PDB entry 6URO | electron microscopy, 3.60 A resolution | chains A and B of the 6 polymer chains in the assembly

# Chain A
Protein: Cleavage and polyadenylation specificity factor subunit 1
Source organism: Homo sapiens
UniProt: Q10570 (CPSF1_HUMAN); residue numbers follow UniProt; this construct covers 1-1443
Amino-acid sequence (1443 residues; each row starts with the number of its first residue):
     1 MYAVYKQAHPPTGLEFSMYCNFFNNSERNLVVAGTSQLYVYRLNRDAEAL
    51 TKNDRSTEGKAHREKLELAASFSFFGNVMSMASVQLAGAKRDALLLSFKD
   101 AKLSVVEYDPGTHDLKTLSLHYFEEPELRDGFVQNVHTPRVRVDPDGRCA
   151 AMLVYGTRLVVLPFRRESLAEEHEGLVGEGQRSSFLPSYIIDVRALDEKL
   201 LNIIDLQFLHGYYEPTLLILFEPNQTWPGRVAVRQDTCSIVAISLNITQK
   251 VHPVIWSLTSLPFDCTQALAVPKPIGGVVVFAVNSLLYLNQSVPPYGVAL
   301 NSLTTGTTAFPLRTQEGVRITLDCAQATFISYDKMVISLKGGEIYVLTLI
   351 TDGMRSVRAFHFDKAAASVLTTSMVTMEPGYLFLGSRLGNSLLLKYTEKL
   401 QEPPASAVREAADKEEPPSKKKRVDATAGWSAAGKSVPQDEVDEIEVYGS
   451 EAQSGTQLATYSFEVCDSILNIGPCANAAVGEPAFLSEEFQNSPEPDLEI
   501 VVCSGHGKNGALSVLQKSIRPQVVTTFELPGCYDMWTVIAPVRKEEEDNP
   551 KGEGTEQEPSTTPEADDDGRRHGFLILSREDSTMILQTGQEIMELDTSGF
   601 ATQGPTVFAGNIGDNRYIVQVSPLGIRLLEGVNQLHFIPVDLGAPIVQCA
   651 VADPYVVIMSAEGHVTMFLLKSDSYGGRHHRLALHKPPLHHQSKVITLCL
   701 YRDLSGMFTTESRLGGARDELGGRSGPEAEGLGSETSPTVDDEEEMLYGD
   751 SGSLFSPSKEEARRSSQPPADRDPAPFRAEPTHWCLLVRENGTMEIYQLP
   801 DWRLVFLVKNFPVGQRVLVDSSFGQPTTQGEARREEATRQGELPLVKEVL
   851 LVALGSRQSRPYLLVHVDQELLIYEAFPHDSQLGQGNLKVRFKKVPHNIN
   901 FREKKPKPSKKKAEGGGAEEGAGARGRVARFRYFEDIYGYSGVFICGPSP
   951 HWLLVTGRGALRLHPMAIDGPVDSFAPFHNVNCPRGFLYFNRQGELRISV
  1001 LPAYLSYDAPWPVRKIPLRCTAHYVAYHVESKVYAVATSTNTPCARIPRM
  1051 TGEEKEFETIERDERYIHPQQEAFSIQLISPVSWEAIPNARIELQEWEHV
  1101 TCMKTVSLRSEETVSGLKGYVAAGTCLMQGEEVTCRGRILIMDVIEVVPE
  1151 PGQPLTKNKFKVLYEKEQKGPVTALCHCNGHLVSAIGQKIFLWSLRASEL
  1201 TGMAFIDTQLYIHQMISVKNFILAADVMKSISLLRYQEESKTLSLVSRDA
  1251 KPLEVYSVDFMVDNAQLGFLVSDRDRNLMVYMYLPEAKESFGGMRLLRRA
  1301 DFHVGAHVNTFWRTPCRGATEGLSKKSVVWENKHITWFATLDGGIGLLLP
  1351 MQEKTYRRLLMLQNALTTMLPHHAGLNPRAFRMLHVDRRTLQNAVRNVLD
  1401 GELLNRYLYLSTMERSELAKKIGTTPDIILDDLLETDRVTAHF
Disordered / not traced: 50-62, 166-182, 401-457, 542-568, 674-678, 712-779, 823-841, 904-925, 1318-1327, 1387-1392
Curated features (UniProtKB/Swiss-Prot):
  - motif: Lys893 to Pro908 (Nuclear localization signal)
  - modified residue (Phosphoserine): Ser756, Ser766
  - natural variant: Tyr5 to Phe1443 (deletion: In MYP27), Gln620 to Phe1443 (deletion: In MYP27), Asp1275 (D1275Y: In MYP27; uncertain significance)

# Chain B
Protein: pre-mRNA 3' end processing protein WDR33
Source organism: Homo sapiens
UniProt: Q9C0J8 (WDR33_HUMAN); residues 1-572 here = UniProt positions 1-572
Amino-acid sequence (587 residues; numbered -14 to 572; the number before each row is that of its first residue; numbers below 1 keep their minus sign (Met-14 is residue -14)):
   -14 MGSSHHHHHHSSGLVMATEIGSPPRFFHMPRFQHQAPRQLFYKRPDFAQQ
    36 QAMQQLTFDGKRMRKAVNRKTIDYNPSVIKYLENRIWQRDQRDMRAIQPD
    86 AGYYNDLVPPIGMLNNPMNAVTTKFVRTSTNKVKCPVFVVRWTPEGRRLV
   136 TGASSGEFTLWNGLTFNFETILQAHDSPVRAMTWSHNDMWMLTADHGGYV
   186 KYWQSNMNNVKMFQAHKEAIREASFSPTDNKFATCSDDGTVRIWDFLRCH
   236 EERILRGHGADVKCVDWHPTKGLVVSGSKDSQQPIKFWDPKTGQSLATLH
   286 AHKNTVMEVKLNLNGNWLLTASRDHLCKLFDIRNLKEELQVFRGHKKEAT
   336 AVAWHPVHEGLFASGGSDGSLLFWHVGVEKEVGGMEMAHEGMIWSLAWHP
   386 LGHILCSGSNDHTSKFWTRNRPGDKMRDRYNLNLLPGMSEDGVEYDDLEP
   436 NSLAVIPGMGIPEQLKLAMEQEQMGKDESNEIEMTIPGLDWGMEEVMQKD
   486 QKKVPQKKVPYAKPIPAQFQQAWMQNKVPIPAPNEVLNDRKEDIKLEEKK
   536 KTQAEIEQEMATLQYTNPQLLEQLKIERLAQKQVEQI
Disordered / not traced: -14 to 41, 420-572
Sequence notes: expression tag (-14 to 0)
Curated features (UniProtKB/Swiss-Prot):
  - modified residue: Ala2 (N-acetylalanine), Ser7 (Phosphoserine), Lys46 (N6-acetyllysine)
  - cross-link (Glycyl lysine isopeptide (Lys-Gly)): Lys526 (interchain with G-Cter in SUMO2), Lys530 (interchain with G-Cter in SUMO2), Lys560 (interchain with G-Cter in SUMO2)

# Chain A / chain B interface
Pairs across the interface (147; chain A residue first):
  Glu15(A) with Arg74(B)
  Phe16(A) with Arg77(B)
  Asp130(A) with Trp302(B)
  Gly131(A) with Asn299(B), hydrogen bond (backbone-side chain); Asn301(B), hydrogen bond (backbone-side chain); Trp302(B)
  Phe132(A) with Trp302(B), hydrophobic; Glu344(B); Val361(B)
  Val133(A) with Asn299(B); Asn301(B); Glu344(B), hydrogen bond (backbone-side chain)
  Gln134(A) with Leu99(B); Glu344(B), hydrogen bond (backbone-side chain)
  Val136(A) with Leu99(B), hydrophobic; Asn100(B)
  Lys199(A) with Glu364(B)
  Leu201(A) with Gly362(B)
  Gln225(A) with Asn101(B); Pro102(B); Met103(B)
  Thr226(A) with Asn101(B)
  Trp227(A) with Ile82(B), hydrophobic; Leu92(B), hydrophobic; Met98(B); Asn101(B); Met103(B); Asn104(B); Arg404(B); Asn405(B)
  Pro228(A) with Ile82(B)
  Gly229(A) with Asn405(B); Arg406(B); Pro407(B); Asp409(B)
  Arg230(A) with Val106(B); Thr108(B), hydrogen bond; Val367(B); Gly368(B); Asn405(B), hydrogen bond; Met411(B)
  Ala232(A) with Met411(B)
  Val233(A) with Met411(B), hydrophobic
  Arg234(A) with Glu366(B), hydrogen bond (side chain-backbone); Val367(B), hydrogen bond (side chain-backbone)
  Phe263(A) with Pro84(B), hydrophobic
  Val283(A) with Ala81(B), hydrophobic; Gln83(B)
  Asn284(A) with Gln83(B), hydrogen bond
  Leu303(A) with Gln83(B); Pro84(B); Asp85(B)
  Thr307(A) with Pro84(B)
  Thr321(A) with Gln83(B), hydrogen bond
  Asp323(A) with Arg80(B); Ala81(B), hydrogen bond (side chain-backbone)
  Cys324(A) with Asp78(B); Met79(B), hydrogen bond (side chain-backbone); Arg80(B), hydrogen bond
  Lys340(A) with Arg80(B)
  Thr372(A) with Arg74(B)
  Arg387(A) with Trp72(B), hydrogen bond (side chain-backbone); Arg74(B)
  Leu388(A) with Trp72(B)
  Pro474(A) with Ile71(B)
  Ala476(A) with Ile71(B), hydrophobic
  His506(A) with Trp72(B)
  Cys1044(A) with Tyr89(B)
  Arg1046(A) with Tyr89(B), hydrogen bond (backbone-side chain)
  Ile1047(A) with Ala86(B); Gly87(B); Tyr89(B), hydrophobic
  Pro1048(A) with Tyr89(B)
  Met1050(A) with Asn53(B); Arg54(B); Thr56(B)
  Gly1052(A) with Asn53(B), hydrogen bond (backbone-backbone)
  Glu1053(A) with Asn53(B), hydrogen bond (backbone-side chain)
  Glu1054(A) with Asn53(B)
  Arg1062(A) with Asp85(B), salt bridge
  Tyr1066(A) with Asp85(B), hydrogen bond
  Ile1067(A) with Gln83(B); Tyr88(B), hydrogen bond (backbone-side chain)
  His1068(A) with Tyr88(B)
  Pro1069(A) with Gly87(B); Tyr88(B)
  Glu1072(A) with Glu68(B)
  Phe1074(A) with Glu68(B)
  Trp1097(A) with Tyr89(B); Asn90(B)
  His1099(A) with Glu68(B)
  Met1128(A) with Pro61(B); Ile64(B), hydrophobic; Lys65(B); Asn90(B)
  Gln1129(A) with Tyr89(B)
  Gly1130(A) with Pro61(B); Tyr89(B)
  Glu1131(A) with Thr56(B); Ile57(B); Asp58(B), hydrogen bond (backbone-backbone); Ser62(B), hydrogen bond; Arg404(B), salt bridge; Arg406(B), salt bridge
  Glu1132(A) with Thr56(B); Lys109(B), salt bridge; Arg406(B), salt bridge
  Val1133(A) with Asp58(B)
  Thr1134(A) with Thr56(B), hydrogen bond; Asp58(B)
  Cys1135(A) with Asp58(B), hydrogen bond (backbone-side chain); Pro61(B), hydrophobic
  Pro1171(A) with Asn60(B)
  Gln1188(A) with Tyr59(B), hydrogen bond; Arg132(B)
  Lys1189(A) with Arg132(B)
  Asp1207(A) with Glu130(B)
  Thr1208(A) with Glu130(B)
  Leu1210(A) with Tyr59(B); Pro129(B); Glu130(B)
  Tyr1211(A) with Asn60(B); Val63(B), hydrophobic; Ile64(B); Leu67(B), hydrophobic
  His1213(A) with Leu67(B); Arg70(B), hydrogen bond
  Val1227(A) with Leu67(B), hydrophobic
  Met1228(A) with Ile96(B), hydrophobic; Val342(B), hydrophobic; Pro385(B); Leu386(B), hydrophobic
  Lys1229(A) with Pro129(B)
  Arg1248(A) with Asp173(B), salt bridge
  Ala1250(A) with His171(B); Asn172(B)
  Val1255(A) with Arg70(B), hydrogen bond (backbone-side chain)
  Tyr1256(A) with Arg70(B)
  Arg1274(A) with Tyr66(B), hydrogen bond; Ile96(B), hydrogen bond (side chain-backbone); Leu99(B)
  Phe1291(A) with Thr213(B); Asp214(B)
  Met1294(A) with Met174(B)
  Arg1295(A) with Asn172(B)
  Leu1341(A) with Arg70(B); Ile71(B)
Also at the interface, not in a pair above, chain A (90 interface residues in all): Thr138, Val231, Asn301, His1023, Ile1060, Gln1070, Thr1101, Gln1209, Lys1251, His1307, Asn1309
Also at the interface, not in a pair above, chain B (87 interface residues in all): Val52, Gln73, Asp75, Gly131, Thr150, Pro212, Asn215, Gly345, Gly369, His384, His388, Thr403, Gly408, Leu417

# In short
Chain A and chain B form an interface of 90 and 87 residues respectively; the contacts include 28 hydrogen
bonds and 6 salt bridges. Polar pairs include Arg1062(A)-Asp85(B), Glu1131(A)-Arg404(B) and
Glu1131(A)-Arg406(B).
Here chain A is Cleavage and polyadenylation specificity factor subunit 1 and chain B is pre-mRNA 3' end
processing protein WDR33, both from Homo sapiens. Entry 6URO (Cryo-EM structure of human
CPSF160-WDR33-CPSF30-PAS RNA-CstF77 complex) was determined by electron microscopy, deposited together with
6URG.
